PDB entry 4UMB | X-ray diffraction, 2.17 A resolution | chains B and D of the 4 polymer chains in the assembly

[Chain B (and D)]
Name: Phospho-2-dehydro-3-deoxyheptonate aldolase
From: Neisseria meningitidis
Notes: EC 2.5.1.54; chain D of this document is another copy of the same molecule, construct and numbering; everything in this record applies to it too
Reference sequence: Q9K169 (Q9K169_NEIMB); numbering as in UniProt (aligned over 1-351)
Amino-acid sequence (351 residues; each row starts with the number of its first residue):
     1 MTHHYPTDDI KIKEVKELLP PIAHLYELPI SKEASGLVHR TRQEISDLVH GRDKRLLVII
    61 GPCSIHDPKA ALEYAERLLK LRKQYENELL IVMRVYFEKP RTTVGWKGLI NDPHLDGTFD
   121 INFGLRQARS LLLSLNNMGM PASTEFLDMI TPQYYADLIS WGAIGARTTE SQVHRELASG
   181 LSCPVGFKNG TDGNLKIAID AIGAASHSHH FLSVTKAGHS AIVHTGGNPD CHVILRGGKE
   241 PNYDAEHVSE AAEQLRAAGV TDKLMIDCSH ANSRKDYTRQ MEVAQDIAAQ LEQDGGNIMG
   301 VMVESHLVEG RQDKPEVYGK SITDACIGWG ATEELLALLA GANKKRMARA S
Not modelled in the structure: 1-16, 350-351
Ion coordination: Mn2+: Cys-63, His-270, Glu-304, Asp-324 (together with (2R)-2-(phosphonooxy)propanoic acid)
Ligand contacts: (2R)-2-(phosphonooxy)propanoic acid (0V5): Cys-63, Arg-94, Tyr-96, Lys-99, Pro-100, Glu-145, Gly-165, Ala-166, Arg-167, Lys-188, Arg-236, Asp-267, His-270, Glu-304, Asp-324

[How chain B and chain D interact]
Contacting residue pairs (20):
  Glu-17(B) / Ile-22(D)
  Leu-18(B) / Ile-22(D)
  Leu-19(B) / Ile-22(D)
  Leu-19(B) / Ala-23(D)
  Leu-19(B) / Tyr-26(D)  hydrophobic
  Ile-22(B) / Glu-17(D)
  Ile-22(B) / Leu-18(D)
  Ile-22(B) / Leu-19(D)
  Ala-23(B) / Leu-19(D)
  Ala-23(B) / Ala-23(D)  hydrophobic
  Tyr-26(B) / Leu-19(D)  hydrophobic
  Tyr-26(B) / Asn-122(D)
  Tyr-26(B) / Phe-123(D)
  Glu-27(B) / Glu-27(D)
  Glu-27(B) / Arg-126(D)  salt bridge
  Asn-122(B) / Tyr-26(D)
  Phe-123(B) / Tyr-26(D)
  Arg-126(B) / Tyr-26(D)
  Arg-126(B) / Glu-27(D)  salt bridge
  His-219(B) / His-219(D)  hydrogen bond
Also at the interface, not in a pair above, chain B (13 interface residues in all): Pro-20, Ala-217
Also at the interface, not in a pair above, chain D (13 interface residues in all): Pro-20, Ala-217

[Summary]
The chain B/chain D interface involves 13 residues from each chain, with 1 hydrogen bond and 2 salt bridges.
Polar pairs include Glu-27(B)/Arg-126(D) and His-219(B)/His-219(D). Ligands of chain B:
(2R)-2-(phosphonooxy)propanoic acid. Cys-63(B), His-270(B), Glu-304(B) and Asp-324(B) form the Mn2+ site.
Both chains are Phospho-2-dehydro-3-deoxyheptonate aldolase (Neisseria meningitidis). Entry 4UMB (Structural
analysis of substrate-mimicking inhibitors in complex with Neisseria meningitidis
3-deoxy-D-arabino-heptulosonate 7-phosphate synthase - the importance ...) was determined by X-ray diffraction
(same publication as 4UMA and 4UMC).
